PDB entry 8ED4 | X-ray diffraction, 2.25 A resolution | chains A and B of the 6 polymer chains in the assembly

== Chain A ==
Molecule: AroA
Organism: Pseudorhizobium banfieldiae
Notes: EC 1.20.98.1
UniProtKB: Q6VAL8 (Q6VAL8_9HYPH); residue numbers follow UniProt; this construct covers 2-845
Sequence (844 residues; numbered 2 to 845; the number before each row is that of its first residue):
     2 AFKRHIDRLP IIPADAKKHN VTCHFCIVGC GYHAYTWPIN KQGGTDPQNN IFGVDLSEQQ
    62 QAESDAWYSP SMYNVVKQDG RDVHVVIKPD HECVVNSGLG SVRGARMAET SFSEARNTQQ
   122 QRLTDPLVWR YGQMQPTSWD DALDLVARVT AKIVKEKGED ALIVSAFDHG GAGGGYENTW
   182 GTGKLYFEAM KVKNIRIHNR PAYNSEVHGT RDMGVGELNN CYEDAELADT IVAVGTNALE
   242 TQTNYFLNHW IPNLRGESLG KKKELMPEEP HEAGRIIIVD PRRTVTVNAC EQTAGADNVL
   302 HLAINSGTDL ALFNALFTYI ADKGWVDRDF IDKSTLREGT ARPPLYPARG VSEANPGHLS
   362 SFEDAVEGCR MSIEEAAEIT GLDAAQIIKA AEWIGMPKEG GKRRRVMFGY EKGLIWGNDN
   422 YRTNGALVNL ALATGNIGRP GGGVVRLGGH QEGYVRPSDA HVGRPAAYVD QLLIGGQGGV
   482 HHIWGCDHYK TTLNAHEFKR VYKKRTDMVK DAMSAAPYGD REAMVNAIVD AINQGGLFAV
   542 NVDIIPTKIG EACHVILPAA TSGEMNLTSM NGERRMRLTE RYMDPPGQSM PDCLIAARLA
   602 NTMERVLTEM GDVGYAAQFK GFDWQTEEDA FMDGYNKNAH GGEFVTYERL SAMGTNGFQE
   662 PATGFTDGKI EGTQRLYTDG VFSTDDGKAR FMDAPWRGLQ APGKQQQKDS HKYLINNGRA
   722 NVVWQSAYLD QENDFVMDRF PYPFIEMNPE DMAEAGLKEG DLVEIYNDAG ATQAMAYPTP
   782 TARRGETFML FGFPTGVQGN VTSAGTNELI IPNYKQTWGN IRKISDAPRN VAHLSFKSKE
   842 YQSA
Not modelled in the structure: 845
Ion coordination: 3Fe-4S cluster Fe: Cys24, Cys27, Cys31
Residues lining bound ligands:
  - molybdenum(iv) ion / oxygen atom: His199, Asn200, Glu207, Lys413, Arg447, Gly450, His451, Arg720
  - 3Fe-4S cluster (F3S): Cys24, Phe26, Cys27, Val29, Gly30, Cys31, Tyr33, Gly101, Ser102, Arg104, Gly105, Thr244, Asn245
  - molybdopterin guanosine dinucleotide (MGD; 2-amino-5,6-dimercapto-7-methyl-3,7,8a,9-tetrahydro-8-oxa-1,3,9,10-tetraaza-anthracen-4-one guanosine dinucleotide), molecule 1: Cys27, Arg104, Val235, Gly236, Thr237, Asn238, Glu241, Thr242, Gln243, Val280, Asp281, Pro282, Arg283, Thr285, Ile305, Ser307, Gly308, Asp310, Glu412, Lys413, Gly414, Gly449, Gly450, His451, Asn717, Gly719, Arg720, Ala721, Asn722, Val724, Trp725, Gln726, Phe789, Phe792, Lys816, Gln817
  - molybdopterin guanosine dinucleotide (MGD), molecule 2: Ala173, Gly174, His199, Asn200, Lys413, Trp417, His451, Gly486, Cys487, Asp488, His489, Thr492, Val543, Asp544, Ile545, Ile546, Thr548, Ala560, Ala561, Thr562, Asp593, Asn718, Gly719, Arg720, Gln726, Ser727, Tyr729, Phe792, Gln799, Gly800, Thr803, Tyr815, Lys816
Reported in the primary citation:
  - 3Fe-4S cluster coordination: Cys24, Cys27, Cys31

== Chain B ==
Molecule: AroB
Organism: Pseudorhizobium banfieldiae
UniProtKB: Q6VAL9 (Q6VAL9_9HYPH); residue numbers follow UniProt; this construct covers 41-175
Sequence (162 residues; row label = number of the first residue in the row):
    14 HHHHHHDYDI PTTENLYFQG AMGSGIQATA AAGVEYPANR LANISELTLN EPLDVAYPDE
    74 DAAGVLLKLG TRVEGGVGPD GDIVGFSTIC PHKGFPLSYS ADNKTFNCPG HFSVFDPEKG
   134 GQQVWGQATQ NLPQYVLRVA DNGDIFAEGV DELIYGRLSN VL
Not modelled in the structure: 14-43
Differences from the reference sequence: expression tag (14-40)
Ion coordination: 2Fe-2S cluster Fe: Cys103, His105, Cys121, His124
Residues lining bound ligands:
  - 2Fe-2S cluster (FES): Cys103, His105, Lys106, Gly107, Phe108, Cys121, Gly123, His124, Phe125, Ser126
  - heme (HEM): Phe108, Pro109, Pro122
Reported in the primary citation:
  - 2Fe-2S cluster coordination: Cys103, His105, Cys121, His124

== How chain A and chain B interact ==
Contacting residue pairs (120; chain A residue first):
  Ala2(A) - Glu87(B)  hydrogen bond (backbone-side chain)
  Ala2(A) - Lys132(B)
  Ala2(A) - Gly133(B)
  Ala2(A) - Gln135(B)
  Phe3(A) - Asn144(B)  hydrogen bond (backbone-side chain)
  Lys4(A) - Gly133(B)  hydrogen bond (side chain-backbone)
  Lys4(A) - Asn144(B)
  Lys4(A) - Leu145(B)  hydrogen bond (side chain-backbone)
  Lys4(A) - Gln147(B)  hydrogen bond
  Lys4(A) - Asp164(B)  salt bridge
  Arg5(A) - Thr142(B)  hydrogen bond (side chain-backbone)
  Arg5(A) - Gln143(B)
  Arg5(A) - Asp164(B)
  Arg5(A) - Glu165(B)  salt bridge
  His6(A) - Asp164(B)  hydrogen bond (backbone-backbone)
  Ile7(A) - Glu165(B)
  Ile7(A) - Leu166(B)
  Asp8(A) - Val47(B)
  Asp8(A) - Tyr49(B)  hydrogen bond
  Asp8(A) - Val163(B)
  Asp8(A) - Leu166(B)
  Asp8(A) - Ser172(B)
  Asp8(A) - Asn173(B)  hydrogen bond (backbone-backbone)
  Arg9(A) - Ala44(B)  hydrogen bond (side chain-backbone)
  Arg9(A) - Ala45(B)  hydrogen bond (side chain-backbone)
  Arg9(A) - Gly46(B)  hydrogen bond (side chain-backbone)
  Arg9(A) - Val47(B)
  Arg9(A) - Leu171(B)
  Leu10(A) - Leu166(B)  hydrophobic
  Leu10(A) - Leu171(B)  hydrogen bond (backbone-backbone)
  Leu57(A) - Leu171(B)  hydrophobic
  Leu57(A) - Leu175(B)
  Ser58(A) - Leu175(B)
  Gln60(A) - Asp74(B)
  Gln60(A) - Ala75(B)
  Gln60(A) - Tyr168(B)  hydrogen bond (side chain-backbone)
  Gln60(A) - Gly169(B)  hydrogen bond (side chain-backbone)
  Gln60(A) - Arg170(B)  hydrogen bond
  Gln60(A) - Leu175(B)
  Gln61(A) - Gly169(B)  hydrogen bond (backbone-backbone)
  Gln62(A) - Tyr168(B)
  Ala63(A) - Lys106(B)
  Ala63(A) - Gly107(B)
  Ala63(A) - Tyr168(B)
  Glu64(A) - Lys106(B)  hydrogen bond (backbone-backbone)
  Glu64(A) - Phe108(B)
  Glu64(A) - Tyr168(B)  hydrogen bond (backbone-side chain)
  Ser65(A) - Tyr168(B)  hydrogen bond (backbone-side chain)
  Trp68(A) - Pro104(B)
  Trp68(A) - Gln143(B)
  Trp68(A) - Ile167(B)  hydrogen bond (side chain-backbone)
  Trp68(A) - Tyr168(B)  hydrophobic
  Trp68(A) - Gly169(B)
  Trp68(A) - Arg170(B)  hydrogen bond (side chain-backbone)
  Tyr69(A) - Leu166(B)
  Tyr69(A) - Leu171(B)
  Ser70(A) - Thr142(B)  hydrogen bond
  Ser70(A) - Gln143(B)
  Pro71(A) - Gln143(B)
  Pro71(A) - Glu165(B)
  Pro71(A) - Leu166(B)
  Ser72(A) - Thr142(B)  hydrogen bond
  Pro90(A) - Lys106(B)
  Gly99(A) - Lys106(B)  hydrogen bond (backbone-side chain)
  Leu100(A) - Lys106(B)
  Leu100(A) - His124(B)
  Gly101(A) - His105(B)  hydrogen bond (backbone-side chain)
  Ser102(A) - Gln140(B)
  Val103(A) - Gly139(B)
  Val103(A) - Gln140(B)  hydrogen bond (backbone-side chain)
  Val103(A) - Ala141(B)
  Val103(A) - Thr142(B)
  Ala106(A) - Thr142(B)
  Leu240(A) - Trp138(B)  hydrophobic
  Leu240(A) - Gln140(B)
  Glu241(A) - Trp138(B)  hydrogen bond
  Thr244(A) - Gln140(B)
  Leu248(A) - His124(B)
  Leu248(A) - Phe125(B)  hydrophobic
  Val286(A) - Trp138(B)  hydrophobic
  Ala290(A) - Phe125(B)  hydrophobic
  Thr294(A) - Phe125(B)
  Asn722(A) - Trp138(B)
  Asn722(A) - Gly139(B)  hydrogen bond (side chain-backbone)
  Asn722(A) - Gln140(B)  hydrogen bond
  Phe736(A) - Gln136(B)
  Phe736(A) - Ala141(B)
  Phe736(A) - Thr142(B)
  Phe736(A) - Gln143(B)
  Phe736(A) - Asn144(B)
  Asp739(A) - Gln135(B)  hydrogen bond
  Arg740(A) - Gln135(B)
  Arg740(A) - Gln136(B)  hydrogen bond (side chain-backbone)
  Arg740(A) - Val137(B)  hydrogen bond (side chain-backbone)
  Tyr778(A) - Val137(B)
  Ala833(A) - Lys132(B)  hydrogen bond (backbone-side chain)
  His834(A) - Lys132(B)
  Leu835(A) - Lys132(B)
  Leu835(A) - Gln135(B)
  Ser836(A) - Asp129(B)  hydrogen bond
  Ser836(A) - Lys132(B)
  Ser836(A) - Gln135(B)  hydrogen bond (backbone-side chain)
  Ser836(A) - Val137(B)
  Lys838(A) - Asn116(B)  hydrogen bond (side chain-backbone)
  Lys838(A) - Lys117(B)  hydrogen bond (side chain-backbone)
  Lys838(A) - Thr118(B)
  Lys838(A) - Asp129(B)  salt bridge
  Lys838(A) - Glu131(B)  salt bridge
  Lys838(A) - Val137(B)
  Ser839(A) - Val137(B)
  Lys840(A) - Val127(B)
  Lys840(A) - Trp138(B)
  Tyr842(A) - Asn120(B)
  Tyr842(A) - Cys121(B)
  Tyr842(A) - Pro122(B)
  Tyr842(A) - Phe125(B)
  Tyr842(A) - Val127(B)  hydrophobic
  Gln843(A) - Ser111(B)
  Gln843(A) - Asn116(B)
  Gln843(A) - Asn120(B)  hydrogen bond (backbone-side chain)
Other interface residues (no listed pair), chain A (60 interface residues in all): Ile12, Phe53, Glu59, Arg104, Arg107, Phe247, Ile252, Arg256, Gln293, Glu841
Other interface residues (no listed pair), chain B (54 interface residues in all): Phe99, Ser113, Ser126

== In short ==
Chain A and chain B form an interface of 60 and 54 residues respectively, with 39 hydrogen bonds and 4 salt
bridges. Among the polar pairs are Lys4(A)-Asp164(B), Arg5(A)-Glu165(B) and Lys838(A)-Asp129(B). The paper
reports 2Fe-2S cluster coordination by Cys103(B), His105(B) and Cys121(B) among others; 3Fe-4S cluster
coordination by Cys24(A), Cys27(A) and Cys31(A).
Chain A is AroA and chain B is AroB, both from Pseudorhizobium banfieldiae; the structure, Structure of the
complex between the arsenite oxidase and its native electron acceptor cytochrome c552 from ..., was determined
by X-ray diffraction.
